Entry 7Q9B (X-ray diffraction, 3.24 A resolution); this record covers chains EEE and FFF of the 10 polymer chains in the assembly.

[Chain EEE]
Protein: Human T Cell Receptor Mel8, Beta Chain
Organism: Homo sapiens
Amino-acid sequence (245 residues; row label = number of the first residue in the row):
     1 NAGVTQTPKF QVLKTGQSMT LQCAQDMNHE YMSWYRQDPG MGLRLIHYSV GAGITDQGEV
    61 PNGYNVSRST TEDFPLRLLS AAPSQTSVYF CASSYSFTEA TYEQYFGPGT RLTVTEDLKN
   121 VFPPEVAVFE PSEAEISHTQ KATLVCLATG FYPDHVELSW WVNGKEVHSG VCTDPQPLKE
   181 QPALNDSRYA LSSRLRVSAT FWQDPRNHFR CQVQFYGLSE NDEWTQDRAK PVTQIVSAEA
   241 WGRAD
Disulfides: Cys23-Cys91, Cys146-Cys211

[Chain FFF]
Protein: MHC class I antigen
Organism: Homo sapiens
Reference sequence: U5YJM1 (U5YJM1_HUMAN); residues 1-275 here correspond to UniProt positions 25-299 (UniProt number = residue number + 24)
Amino-acid sequence (275 residues; row label = number of the first residue in the row):
     1 GSHSMRYFFT SVSRPGRGEP RFIAVGYVDD TQFVRFDSDA ASQRMEPRAP WIEQEGPEYW
    61 DGETRKVKAH SQTHRVDLGT LRGYYNQSEA GSHTVQRMYG CDVGSDWRFL RGYHQYAYDG
   121 KDYIALKEDL RSWTAADMAA QTTKHKWEAA HVAEQLRAYL EGTCVEWLRR YLENGKETLQ
   181 RTDAPKTHMT HHAVSDHEAT LRCWALSFYP AEITLTWQRD GEDQTQDTEL VETRPAGDGT
   241 FQKWAAVVVP SGQEQRYTCH VQHEGLPKPL TLRWE
Disulfides: Cys101-Cys164, Cys203-Cys259

[Chain EEE / chain FFF interface]
Pairs across the interface (28; chain EEE residue first):
  Asn1(EEE) with Ala136(FFF); Asp137(FFF); Met138(FFF)
  Ala2(EEE) with Ala136(FFF), hydrogen bond (backbone-backbone); Asp137(FFF)
  Asp26(EEE) with Met138(FFF)
  Met27(EEE) with Met138(FFF), hydrophobic
  Glu103(EEE) with His145(FFF), salt bridge
  Tyr105(EEE) with Gln141(FFF); His145(FFF)
  Val162(EEE) with Arg111(FFF)
  Lys165(EEE) with Asp102(FFF); Arg111(FFF), hydrogen bond (backbone-side chain)
  Glu166(EEE) with Arg111(FFF), hydrogen bond (backbone-side chain); Glu128(FFF)
  Val167(EEE) with Leu110(FFF)
  His168(EEE) with Glu128(FFF); Asp129(FFF)
  Ser198(EEE) with Asp106(FFF), hydrogen bond; Arg108(FFF)
  Thr200(EEE) with Asp106(FFF)
  Phe201(EEE) with Gly104(FFF); Asp106(FFF); Leu110(FFF), hydrophobic
  Asp204(EEE) with Ser105(FFF), hydrogen bond
  Arg206(EEE) with Gly1(FFF); Glu264(FFF), hydrogen bond (side chain-backbone)
  Asn207(EEE) with Ser105(FFF), hydrogen bond
Other interface residues (no listed pair), chain EEE (19 interface residues in all): Gly3, Ser169

[In short]
Chain EEE and chain FFF form an interface of 19 and 16 residues respectively; the contacts include 7 hydrogen
bonds and 1 salt bridge. Polar pairs include Glu103(EEE)-His145(FFF), Lys165(EEE)-Arg111(FFF) and
Glu166(EEE)-Arg111(FFF).
Here chain EEE is Human T Cell Receptor Mel8, Beta Chain and chain FFF is MHC class I antigen, both from Homo
sapiens. Entry 7Q9B (MHC Class I A02 Allele presenting EAAGIGILTV, in complex with Mel8 TCR) was determined by
X-ray diffraction (same publication as 7ZUC, 7Q98, 7Q99 and 7Q9A).
